6CD1 - chains A and D of the 4 polymer chains in the assembly; structure by X-ray diffraction, 1.91 A resolution.

[Chain A (and D)]
Name: Serine hydroxymethyltransferase
Source organism: Medicago truncatula
Notes: EC 2.1.2.1; chain D of this document is another copy of the same molecule, construct and numbering; everything in this record applies to it too
Reference sequence: G7ILW0 (G7ILW0_MEDTR); residues 82-533 here = UniProt positions 82-533
Chain sequence (455 residues; numbered 79 to 533; the number before each row is that of its first residue):
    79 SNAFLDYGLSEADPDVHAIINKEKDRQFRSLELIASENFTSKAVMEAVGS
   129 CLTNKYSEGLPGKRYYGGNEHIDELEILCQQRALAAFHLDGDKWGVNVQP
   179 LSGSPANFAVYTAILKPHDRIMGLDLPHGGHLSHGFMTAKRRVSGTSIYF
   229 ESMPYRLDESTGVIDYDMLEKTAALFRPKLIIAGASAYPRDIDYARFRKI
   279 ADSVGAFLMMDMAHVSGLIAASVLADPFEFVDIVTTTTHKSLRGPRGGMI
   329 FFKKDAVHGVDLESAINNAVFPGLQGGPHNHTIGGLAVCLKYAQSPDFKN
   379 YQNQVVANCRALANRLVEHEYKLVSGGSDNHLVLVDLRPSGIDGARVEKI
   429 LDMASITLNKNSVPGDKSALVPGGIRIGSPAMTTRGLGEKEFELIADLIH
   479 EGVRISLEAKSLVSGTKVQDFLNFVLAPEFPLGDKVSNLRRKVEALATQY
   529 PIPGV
Disordered / not traced: 79-81 (chain D: 79-82, 493-495, 505-507)
Construct notes: expression tag (79-81)
Residues lining bound ligands:
  - N-pyridoxyl-glycine-5-monophosphate (PLG; N-glycine-[3-hydroxy-2-methyl-5-phosphonooxymethyl-pyridin-4-yl-methane]): Tyr134, Glu136, Tyr144, Gly354, Gly355
  - pyridoxyl-serine-5-monophosphate (PLS; [3-hydroxy-2-methyl-5-phosphonooxymethyl-pyridin-4-ylmethyl]-serine): Ser114, Ser180, Gly181, Ser182, Pro183, Asn185, His209, Ser211, Ala263, Ser264, Asp289, Ala291, His292, Thr315, His317, Lys318, Arg454
What the authors report for this chain:
  - binding site for pyridoxyl-serine-5-monophosphate: Ser114, Tyr144, Asp289, His292, Lys318, Arg454
  - conformationally variable residues (side-chain flip): His292
  - catalytic residues: Tyr144 (proposed by the authors, not directly observed)
  - binding site for glycine: Glu136, Tyr144

[Chain A / chain D interface]
Pairs across the interface (23; chain A residue first):
  His196(A) - His196(D)  hydrogen bond
  Arg198(A) - Met215(D)
  Arg198(A) - Glu229(D)  salt bridge
  Arg198(A) - Ser230(D)  hydrogen bond (side chain-backbone)
  Met215(A) - Arg198(D)
  Ala217(A) - Arg255(D)
  Glu229(A) - Arg198(D)  salt bridge
  Ser230(A) - Arg198(D)  hydrogen bond (backbone-side chain)
  Met231(A) - Leu253(D)
  Met231(A) - Phe254(D)  hydrophobic
  Pro232(A) - Leu253(D)
  Arg234(A) - Leu253(D)
  Met246(A) - Met246(D)  hydrophobic
  Met246(A) - Lys249(D)
  Lys249(A) - Met246(D)
  Thr250(A) - Leu253(D)
  Leu253(A) - Met231(D)
  Leu253(A) - Pro232(D)
  Leu253(A) - Arg234(D)
  Phe254(A) - Met231(D)  hydrophobic
  Phe254(A) - Phe254(D)  hydrophobic
  Arg255(A) - Thr216(D)
  Arg255(A) - Ala217(D)
Other interface residues (no listed pair), chain A (17 interface residues in all): Asp197, Arg220
Other interface residues (no listed pair), chain D (18 interface residues in all): Asp197, Arg220, Thr250

[Overview]
The interface between chain A and chain D involves 17 residues on one side and 18 on the other, with 3
hydrogen bonds and 2 salt bridges. Polar contacts include Arg198(A)-Glu229(D), His196(A)-His196(D) and
Arg198(A)-Ser230(D). The paper reports the catalytic residue Tyr144(A); a binding site for
pyridoxyl-serine-5-monophosphate at Ser114(A), Tyr144(A) and Asp289(A) among others.
Both chains are Serine hydroxymethyltransferase (Medicago truncatula). Entry 6CD1 (Crystal structure of
Medicago truncatula serine hydroxymethyltransferase 3 (MtSHMT3), complexes with reaction intermediates) was
determined by X-ray diffraction, deposited together with 6CCZ and 6CD0.
